Entry 5XS4 (electron microscopy, 3.10 A resolution); this record covers chains A and C of the 3 polymer chains in the assembly.

# Chain A
Protein: Genome polyprotein
Source organism: Coxsackievirus A6
Reference sequence: A0A0K2BNC7 (A0A0K2BNC7_9ENTO); residues 1-305 here correspond to UniProt positions 566-870 (UniProt number = residue number + 565)
Sequence (305 residues; each row starts with the number of its first residue):
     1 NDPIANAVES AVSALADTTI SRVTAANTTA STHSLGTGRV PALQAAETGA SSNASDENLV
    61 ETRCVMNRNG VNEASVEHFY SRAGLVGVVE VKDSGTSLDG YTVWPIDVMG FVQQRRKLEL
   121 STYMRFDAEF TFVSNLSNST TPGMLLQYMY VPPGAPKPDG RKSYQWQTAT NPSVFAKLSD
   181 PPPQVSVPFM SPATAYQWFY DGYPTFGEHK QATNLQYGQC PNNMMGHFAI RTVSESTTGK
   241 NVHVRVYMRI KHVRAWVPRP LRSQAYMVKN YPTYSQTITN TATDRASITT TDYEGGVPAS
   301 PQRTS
Unresolved in the structure: 1-70, 206-213, 291-303, 305

# Chain C
Protein: Genome polyprotein
Source organism: Coxsackievirus A6
Reference sequence: A0A0K2BNC7 (A0A0K2BNC7_9ENTO); residues 1-240 here correspond to UniProt positions 326-565 (UniProt number = residue number + 325)
Sequence (240 residues; numbered 1 to 240; the number before each row is that of its first residue):
     1 GFPTELKPGT NQFLTTDDGT SPPILPGFEP TPLIHIPGEF TSLLDLCQIE TILEVNNTTG
    61 TIGVSRLLIP VRAQNNVDQL CASFQVDPGR NGPWQSTMVG QICRYYTQWS GSLKVTFMFT
   121 GSFMATGKML IAYTPPGSAQ PATREAAMLG THIVWDFGLQ SSVTLVIPWI SNTHFRAVKI
   181 GGVYDYYATG IVTIWYQTNF VVPPDTPTEA NIIALGAAQK NFTLKLCKDT DEIQQTAAYQ
Unresolved in the structure: 1-2, 60-61, 173-188, 231-240
Reported in the primary citation:
  - conformationally variable residues (order/disorder transition): Gln74 to Val77

# Chain A / chain C interface
Contacting residue pairs (97):
  Val71(A) - Leu44(C)  hydrophobic
  Val71(A) - Thr223(C)
  Glu73(A) - Tyr106(C)  hydrogen bond (backbone-side chain)
  Glu73(A) - Lys225(C)
  Glu73(A) - Leu226(C)  hydrogen bond (side chain-backbone)
  Ala74(A) - Ser42(C)
  Ala74(A) - Leu43(C)  hydrogen bond (backbone-backbone)
  Ala74(A) - Leu44(C)  hydrophobic
  Ala74(A) - Tyr106(C)
  Ser75(A) - Thr41(C)
  Val76(A) - Phe40(C)
  Val76(A) - Thr41(C)  hydrogen bond (backbone-backbone)
  Val76(A) - Ser42(C)
  Phe79(A) - Leu43(C)  hydrophobic
  Phe79(A) - Tyr106(C)
  Gln113(A) - Thr230(C)
  Arg116(A) - Gln101(C)  hydrogen bond
  Arg116(A) - Tyr105(C)  hydrogen bond
  Arg116(A) - Thr230(C)
  Lys117(A) - Tyr105(C)
  Leu120(A) - Leu43(C)  hydrophobic
  Leu120(A) - Met98(C)  hydrophobic
  Arg125(A) - Thr31(C)  hydrogen bond (side chain-backbone)
  Arg125(A) - Leu33(C)
  Glu129(A) - Ser21(C)  hydrogen bond
  Thr131(A) - Phe13(C)
  Tyr150(A) - Ile24(C)  hydrophobic
  Pro172(A) - Ile24(C)  hydrophobic
  Pro172(A) - Leu25(C)  hydrophobic
  Pro181(A) - Asn11(C)
  Gln184(A) - Ser21(C)  hydrogen bond
  Gln184(A) - Pro22(C)
  Val185(A) - Ser21(C)
  Val185(A) - Pro22(C)
  Val185(A) - Ile24(C)  hydrophobic
  Ser186(A) - Ser21(C)
  Ser186(A) - Pro22(C)  hydrogen bond (backbone-backbone)
  Ser186(A) - Pro23(C)
  Ser186(A) - Ile24(C)  hydrogen bond (backbone-backbone)
  Val187(A) - Ile24(C)  hydrophobic
  Pro188(A) - Phe28(C)  hydrophobic
  Phe189(A) - Phe28(C)
  Phe189(A) - Pro30(C)
  Phe189(A) - Thr31(C)
  Met190(A) - Phe28(C)  hydrophobic
  Ser191(A) - Thr31(C)  hydrogen bond (backbone-side chain)
  Pro192(A) - Thr31(C)
  Ala193(A) - Thr31(C)  hydrogen bond (backbone-side chain)
  Thr194(A) - Thr31(C)
  Thr194(A) - Pro32(C)
  Thr194(A) - Ile34(C)
  Thr194(A) - Ile36(C)
  Arg249(A) - Asp18(C)  salt bridge
  Arg254(A) - Glu39(C)  salt bridge
  Ala255(A) - Glu39(C)
  Ala255(A) - Phe40(C)  hydrogen bond (backbone-backbone)
  Trp256(A) - Ile36(C)  hydrogen bond (side chain-backbone)
  Trp256(A) - Gly38(C)
  Trp256(A) - Glu39(C)
  Trp256(A) - Phe40(C)
  Val257(A) - Pro37(C)
  Val257(A) - Gly38(C)
  Pro258(A) - Phe40(C)
  Pro258(A) - Leu46(C)  hydrophobic
  Leu261(A) - Met98(C)  hydrophobic
  Leu261(A) - Tyr105(C)  hydrophobic
  Asn280(A) - Arg66(C)
  Thr281(A) - Glu54(C)
  Thr281(A) - Gln95(C)
  Thr281(A) - Ser96(C)
  Ala282(A) - Glu54(C)
  Ala282(A) - Arg66(C)  hydrogen bond (backbone-side chain)
  Ala282(A) - Gly92(C)
  Ala282(A) - Gln95(C)
  Thr283(A) - Asn57(C)  hydrogen bond (backbone-side chain)
  Thr283(A) - Asn91(C)
  Thr283(A) - Gln95(C)
  Asp284(A) - Asn57(C)
  Asp284(A) - Thr58(C)
  Asp284(A) - Thr59(C)
  Asp284(A) - Arg66(C)  salt bridge
  Arg285(A) - Val55(C)  hydrogen bond (side chain-backbone)
  Arg285(A) - Asn57(C)  hydrogen bond
  Arg285(A) - Thr58(C)
  Arg285(A) - Thr59(C)
  Arg285(A) - Ser83(C)  hydrogen bond (side chain-backbone)
  Ala286(A) - Thr58(C)  hydrogen bond (backbone-side chain)
  Ile288(A) - Val55(C)
  Ile288(A) - Asn56(C)
  Ile288(A) - Ile69(C)  hydrophobic
  Ile288(A) - Cys81(C)
  Ile288(A) - Ala82(C)  hydrophobic
  Ile288(A) - Ser83(C)  hydrogen bond (backbone-backbone)
  Thr289(A) - Leu80(C)
  Thr289(A) - Ser83(C)  hydrogen bond (backbone-side chain)
  Thr290(A) - Ser83(C)
  Thr304(A) - Gln85(C)  hydrogen bond
Interface residues without a listed pair, chain A (54 interface residues in all): Arg82, Ser121, Tyr123, Val133, Pro182, Ala195, Tyr247, Arg259, Ser287
Interface residues without a listed pair, chain C (58 interface residues in all): Thr16, Asp17, Gly19, Phe84, Arg90, Gln140, Leu224, Cys227, Asp229

# In short
54 residues of chain A and 58 residues of chain C are in contact, with 24 hydrogen bonds and 3 salt bridges.
Among the polar pairs are Arg249(A)-Asp18(C), Arg254(A)-Glu39(C) and Asp284(A)-Arg66(C). From the paper:
conformational variability at Gln74(C).
Here chain A is Genome polyprotein and chain C is Genome polyprotein, both from Coxsackievirus A6. Entry 5XS4
(Structure of Coxsackievirus A6 (CVA6) virus A-particle) was determined by electron microscopy, deposited
together with 5XS5.
